6UWV - chain A; structure by X-ray diffraction, 1.47 A resolution.

== Chain A ==
Protein: Beta-secretase 1
Organism: Homo sapiens
Notes: EC 3.4.23.46
UniProtKB: P56817 (BACE1_HUMAN); residues -47 to 393 here correspond to UniProt positions 14-454 (UniProt number = residue number + 61)
Sequence (442 residues; row label = number of the first residue in the row; numbers below 1 keep their minus sign (Met-48 is residue -48)):
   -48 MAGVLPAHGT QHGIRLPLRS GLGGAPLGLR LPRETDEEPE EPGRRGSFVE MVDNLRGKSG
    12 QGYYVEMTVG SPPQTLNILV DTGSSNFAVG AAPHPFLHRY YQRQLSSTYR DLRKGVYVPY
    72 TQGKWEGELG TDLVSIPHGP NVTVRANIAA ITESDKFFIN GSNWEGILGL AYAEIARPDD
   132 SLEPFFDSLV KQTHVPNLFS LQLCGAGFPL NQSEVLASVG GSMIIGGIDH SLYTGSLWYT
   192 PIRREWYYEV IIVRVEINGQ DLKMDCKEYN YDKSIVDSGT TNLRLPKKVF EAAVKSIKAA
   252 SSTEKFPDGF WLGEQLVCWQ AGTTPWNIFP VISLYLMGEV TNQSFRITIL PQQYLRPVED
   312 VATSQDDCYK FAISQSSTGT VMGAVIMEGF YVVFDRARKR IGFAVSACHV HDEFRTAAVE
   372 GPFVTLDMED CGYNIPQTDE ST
Unresolved in the structure: -48 to -6, 386-393
Disulfide bonds: Cys155-Cys359, Cys217-Cys382, Cys269-Cys319
Differences from the reference sequence: expression tag (-48)
Small-molecule neighbours: QK7 ((4aR,7aR)-7a-[(1R,2R)-2-(2-{[(1R,2R)-2-methylcyclopropyl]methoxy}propan-2-yl)cyclopropyl]-6-(pyrimidin-2-yl)-4,4a,5,6,7,7a-hexahydropyrrolo[3,4-d][1,3]thiazin-2-amine): Ser10, Gly11, Gln12, Gly13, Leu30, Asp32, Gly34, Ser35, Val69, Tyr71, Phe108, Ile110, Trp115, Ile118, Ile126, Arg128, Asp228, Ser229, Gly230, Thr231, Thr232
Swiss-Prot annotation at these positions:
  - active site: Asp32, Asp228
  - modified residue (N6-acetyllysine): Lys65, Lys214, Lys218, Lys224, Lys238, Lys239, Lys246
  - glycosylation (N-linked (GlcNAc...) asparagine): Asn92, Asn111, Asn162, Asn293

== In short ==
Bound to chain A: compound QK7. Curated annotation (UniProt) lists active-site residues Asp32 and Asp228.
Chain A is Beta-secretase 1 (Homo sapiens); the structure, BACE-1 in complex with compound #34, was determined
by X-ray diffraction (same publication as 6UVP, 6UVV, 6UVY and 6UWP).
